8WDS - chains A and B; structure by X-ray diffraction, 3.40 A resolution.

[Chain A]
Protein: Angiotensin-converting enzyme 2
Source organism: Homo sapiens
Notes: EC 3.4.17.23, 3.4.17.-
UniProtKB: Q9BYF1 (ACE2_HUMAN); residues 1-805 here = UniProt positions 1-805
Amino-acid sequence (805 residues; each row starts with the number of its first residue):
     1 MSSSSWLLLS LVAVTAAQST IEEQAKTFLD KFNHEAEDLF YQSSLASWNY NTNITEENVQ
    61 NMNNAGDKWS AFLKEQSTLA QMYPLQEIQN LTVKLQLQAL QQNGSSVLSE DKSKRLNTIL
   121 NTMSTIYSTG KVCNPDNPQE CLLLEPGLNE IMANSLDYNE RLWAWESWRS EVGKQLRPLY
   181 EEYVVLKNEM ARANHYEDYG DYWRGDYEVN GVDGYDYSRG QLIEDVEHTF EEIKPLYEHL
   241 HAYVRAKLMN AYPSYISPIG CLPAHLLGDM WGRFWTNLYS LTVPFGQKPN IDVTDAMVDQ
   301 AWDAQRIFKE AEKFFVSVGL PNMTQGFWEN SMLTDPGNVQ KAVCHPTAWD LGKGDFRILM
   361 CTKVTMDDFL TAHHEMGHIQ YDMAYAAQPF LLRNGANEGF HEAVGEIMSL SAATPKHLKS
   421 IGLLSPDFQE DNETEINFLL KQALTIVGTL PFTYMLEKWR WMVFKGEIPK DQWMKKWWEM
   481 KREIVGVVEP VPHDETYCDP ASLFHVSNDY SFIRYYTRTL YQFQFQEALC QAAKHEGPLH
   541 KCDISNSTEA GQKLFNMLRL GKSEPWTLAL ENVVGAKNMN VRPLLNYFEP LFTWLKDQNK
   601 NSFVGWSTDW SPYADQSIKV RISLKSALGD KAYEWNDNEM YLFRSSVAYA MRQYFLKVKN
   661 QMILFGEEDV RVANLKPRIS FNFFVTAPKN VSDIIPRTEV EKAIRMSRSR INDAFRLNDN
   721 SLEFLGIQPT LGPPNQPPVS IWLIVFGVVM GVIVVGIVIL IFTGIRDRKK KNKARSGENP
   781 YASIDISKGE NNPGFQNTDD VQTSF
Disordered / not traced: 1-18, 615-805
Cystine bridges: Cys133-Cys141, Cys344-Cys361, Cys530-Cys542
Glycans and other covalent adducts: N-acetylglucosamine (NAG) linked to Asn53, Asn90, Asn103
Ion coordination: Zn2+: His374, His378, Glu402
Swiss-Prot annotation at these positions:
  - region: Asp30 to Tyr41 (Interaction with SARS-CoV spike glycoprotein), Met82 to Pro84 (Interaction with SARS-CoV spike glycoprotein), Lys353 to Arg357 (Interaction with SARS-CoV spike glycoprotein), Arg652 to Lys659 (Essential for cleavage by ADAM17), Arg697 to Arg716 (Essential for cleavage by TMPRSS11D and TMPRSS2)
  - motif: Glu778 to Ile786 (LIR), Tyr781 to Asp785 (SH2-binding), Tyr781 to Ile784 (Endocytic sorting signal), Asn792 to Phe795 (PTB), Thr803 to Phe805 (PDZ-binding)
  - active site: Glu375 (Proton acceptor), His505 (Proton donor)
  - binding site (chloride): Arg169, Trp477, Lys481
  - binding site (substrate): Arg273, His345, Pro346, Tyr515
  - binding site (Zn(2+)): His374, His378, Glu402
  - modified residue: Tyr781 (Phosphotyrosine), Ser783 (Phosphoserine)
  - glycosylation (N-linked (GlcNAc...) asparagine): Asn53, Asn90, Asn103, Asn322, Asn432, Asn546, Asn690
  - cross-link: Lys788 (Glycyl lysine isopeptide (Lys-Gly) (interchain with G-Cter in ubiquitin))
  - mutagenesis: Ser19 (S19P: Increases slightly the interaction with RBD domain of SARS-CoV-2 spike protein), Gln24 to Lys26 (Slightly inhibits interaction with SARS-CoV spike glycoprotein), Gln24 (Q24T: Increases slightly the interaction with RBD domain of SARS-CoV-2 spike protein), Ala25 (A25V: Increases slightly the interaction with RBD domain of SARS-CoV-2 spike protein), Thr27 (T27Y: Increases slightly the interaction with RBD domain of SARS-CoV-2 spike protein. In sACE2.v2.2; increases interaction with RBD domain of SARS-CoV-2 spike protein ...), Leu29 (L29F: Increases slightly the interaction with RBD domain of SARS-CoV-2 spike protein), Lys31 (K31D: Abolishes interaction with SARS-CoV spike glycoprotein; K31Y: Increases slightly the interaction with RBD domain of SARS-CoV-2 spike protein), Asn33 (N33D: Increases slightly the interaction with RBD domain of SARS-CoV-2 spike protein), His34 (H34A: Increases slightly the interaction with RBD domain of SARS-CoV-2 spike protein), Glu37 (E37A: No effect on interaction with SARS-CoV spike glycoprotein), Asp38 (D38A: No effect on interaction with SARS-CoV spike glycoprotein), Leu39 (L39R: Increases slightly the interaction with RBD domain of SARS-CoV-2 spike protein), 50 further mutagenesis entries in UniProt

[Chain B]
Protein: Spike protein S1
Source organism: Severe acute respiratory syndrome coronavirus 2
Notes: fragment: receptor binding domain
UniProtKB: P0DTC2 (SPIKE_SARS2); residues 319-541 here = UniProt positions 319-541
Amino-acid sequence (247 residues; each row starts with the number of its first residue):
   301 MHSSALLCCL VLLTGVRARV QPTESIVRFP NITNLCPFDE VFNATTFASV YAWNRKRISN
   361 CVADYSVLYN FAPFFAFKCY GVSPTKLNDL CFTNVYADSF VIRGNEVSQI APGQTGNIAD
   421 YNYKLPDDFT GCVIAWNSNK LDSKVGGNYN YRYRLFRKSN LKPFERDIST EIYQAGNKPC
   481 NGVAGVNCYF PLQSYGFRPT YGVGHQPYRV VVLSFELLHA PATVCGPKKS TNLVKNKCVN
   541 FHHHHHH
Disordered / not traced: 301-332, 528-547
Cystine bridges: Cys336-Cys361, Cys379-Cys432, Cys391-Cys525, Cys480-Cys488
Glycans and other covalent adducts: N-acetylglucosamine (NAG) linked to Asn343
Differences from the reference sequence: initiating methionine (301); expression tag (302-318, 542-547); variant Asp339 (Gly in P0DTC2), Thr346 (Arg in P0DTC2), Phe371 (Ser in P0DTC2), Pro373 (Ser in P0DTC2), Phe375 (Ser in P0DTC2), Ala376 (Thr in P0DTC2), Asn405 (Asp in P0DTC2), Ser408 (Arg in P0DTC2), Asn417 (Lys in P0DTC2), Lys440 (Asn in P0DTC2), Arg452 (Leu in P0DTC2), Asn477 (Ser in P0DTC2), Lys478 (Thr in P0DTC2), Ala484 (Glu in P0DTC2), Val486 (Phe in P0DTC2), Arg498 (Gln in P0DTC2), Tyr501 (Asn in P0DTC2), His505 (Tyr in P0DTC2)
Swiss-Prot annotation at these positions:
  - region: Asn448 to Tyr451, Tyr453 to Phe456 (Immunodominant HLA epitope recognized by the CD8+)
  - glycosylation: Thr323 (O-linked (GalNAc) threonine), Ser325 (O-linked (HexNAc...) serine), Asn331 (N-linked (GlcNAc...) (complex) asparagine), Asn343 (N-linked (GlcNAc...) (complex) asparagine)
  - natural variant: Asp339 (G339D: In strain: Omicron/BA.1, Omicron/BA.2 and 4 more; this construct carries the variant), Thr346 (R346T: In strain: Omicron/BQ.1.1, Omicron/XBB.1.5 and 1 more; this construct carries the variant), Leu368 (L368I: In strain: Omicron/XBB.1.5, Omicron/EG.5.1), Phe371 (S371F: In strain: Omicron/BA.2, Omicron/BA.2.12.1 and 6 more; this construct carries the variant), Pro373 (S373P: In strain: Omicron/BA.1, Omicron/BA.2 and 7 more; this construct carries the variant), Phe375 (S375F: In strain: Omicron/BA.1, Omicron/BA.2 and 7 more; this construct carries the variant), Ala376 (T376A: In strain: Omicron/BA.2, Omicron/BA.2.12.1 and 5 more; this construct carries the variant), Asn405 (D405N: In strain: Omicron/BA.2, Omicron/BA.2.12.1 and 6 more; this construct carries the variant), Ser408 (R408S: In strain: Omicron/BA.2, Omicron/BA.2.12.1 and 6 more; this construct carries the variant), Asn417 (K417N: In strain: Beta/B.1.351, Omicron/BA.1 and 8 more; this construct carries the variant), Lys440 (N440K: In strain: Omicron/BA.1, Omicron/BA.2 and 7 more; this construct carries the variant), Lys444 (K444T: In strain: Omicron/BQ.1.1), 16 further natural variant entries in UniProt
  - mutagenesis: Asn331 (N331Q: Reduced viral infectivity), Asn343 (N343Q: Reduced viral infectivity), Tyr453 (Y453F: Decreased HLA binding to NF9 epitope. Increased binding affinity to human ACE2), Ala475 (A475V: Increased resistance to neutralizing antibodies), Val483 (V483A: Increased resistance to neutralizing antibodies), Phe490 (F490L: Increased resistance to neutralizing antibodies and human covalescent sera neutralization), Gln493 (Q493N: Reduced host ACE2-binding affinity in vitro; Q493Y: Reduced host ACE2-binding affinity in vitro), His519 (H519P: Increased resistance to human covalescent sera neutralization)
Reported in the primary citation:
  - mutagenesis - Q493R (2.3-fold): increased binding to hACE2
  - mutagenesis - Q493R (2.3-fold): increased binding to Angiotensin-converting enzyme 2 (chain A)

[How chain A and chain B interact]
Residue-residue contacts (36):
  Ser19(A) - Ala475(B)  hydrogen bond (side chain-backbone)
  Ser19(A) - Gly476(B)
  Ser19(A) - Asn477(B)  hydrogen bond (backbone-side chain)
  Gln24(A) - Gly476(B)
  Gln24(A) - Asn487(B)  hydrogen bond
  Gln24(A) - Tyr489(B)
  Thr27(A) - Phe456(B)
  Thr27(A) - Tyr489(B)
  Phe28(A) - Tyr489(B)
  Asp30(A) - Phe456(B)
  Lys31(A) - Leu455(B)
  Lys31(A) - Phe456(B)
  Lys31(A) - Tyr489(B)
  Lys31(A) - Gln493(B)  hydrogen bond
  His34(A) - Asn417(B)
  His34(A) - Tyr453(B)
  His34(A) - Leu455(B)
  His34(A) - Gln493(B)
  Glu35(A) - Gln493(B)
  Asp38(A) - Tyr449(B)  hydrogen bond
  Asp38(A) - Arg498(B)  salt bridge
  Tyr41(A) - Thr500(B)  hydrogen bond
  Tyr41(A) - Tyr501(B)
  Gln42(A) - Tyr449(B)  hydrogen bond
  Gln42(A) - Arg498(B)
  Leu45(A) - Thr500(B)
  Met82(A) - Val486(B)  hydrophobic
  Tyr83(A) - Asn487(B)  hydrogen bond
  Tyr83(A) - Tyr489(B)  hydrogen bond
  Lys353(A) - Tyr501(B)
  Lys353(A) - Gly502(B)  hydrogen bond (backbone-backbone)
  Lys353(A) - His505(B)  hydrogen bond (backbone-side chain)
  Gly354(A) - Gly502(B)
  Gly354(A) - His505(B)
  Asp355(A) - Thr500(B)
  Arg357(A) - Thr500(B)
Other interface residues (no listed pair), chain A (19 interface residues in all): Glu37

[Overview]
Chain A and chain B form an interface of 19 and 17 residues respectively, with 11 hydrogen bonds and 1 salt
bridge. Polar contacts include Asp38(A)-Arg498(B), Ser19(A)-Ala475(B) and Ser19(A)-Asn477(B). The paper
reports that Q493R of chain B increases binding to hACE2; Q493R of chain B increases binding to
Angiotensin-converting enzyme 2 (chain A).
Chain A is Angiotensin-converting enzyme 2 (Homo sapiens) and chain B is Spike protein S1 (Severe acute
respiratory syndrome coronavirus 2); the structure, Crystal structure of BF.7 RBD complexed with human ACE2,
was determined by X-ray diffraction (same publication as 8WDR, 8WDY, 8WDZ, 8WE0, 8WE1 and 8WE4).
